PDB entry 5L52 | X-ray diffraction, 2.70 A resolution | chains Q and R of the 28 polymer chains in the assembly

# Chain Q
Protein: Proteasome subunit alpha type-4
Organism: Saccharomyces cerevisiae S288c
Notes: EC 3.4.25.1
Reference sequence: P40303 (PSA4_YEAST); residues -1 to 252 here correspond to UniProt positions 1-254 (UniProt number = residue number + 2)
Amino-acid sequence (254 residues; numbered -1 to 252; the number before each row is that of its first residue; numbers below 1 keep their minus sign (Met-1 is residue -1)):
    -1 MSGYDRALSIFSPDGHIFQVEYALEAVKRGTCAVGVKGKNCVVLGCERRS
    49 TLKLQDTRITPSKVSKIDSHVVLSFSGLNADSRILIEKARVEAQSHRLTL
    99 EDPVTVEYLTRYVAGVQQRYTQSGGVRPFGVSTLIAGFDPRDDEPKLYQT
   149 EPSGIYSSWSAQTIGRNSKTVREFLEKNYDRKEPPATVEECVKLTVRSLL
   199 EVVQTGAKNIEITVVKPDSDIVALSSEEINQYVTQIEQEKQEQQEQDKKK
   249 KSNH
Not modelled in the structure: -1 to 0, 241-252
UniProt features mapped onto this chain:
  - modified residue: Thr58 (Phosphothreonine)

# Chain R
Protein: Proteasome subunit alpha type-5
Organism: Saccharomyces cerevisiae S288c
Notes: EC 3.4.25.1
Reference sequence: P32379 (PSA5_YEAST); residues -7 to 252 here correspond to UniProt positions 1-260 (UniProt number = residue number + 8)
Amino-acid sequence (260 residues; each row starts with the number of its first residue; numbers below 1 keep their minus sign (Met-7 is residue -7)):
    -7 MFLTRSEYDRGVSTFSPEGRLFQVEYSLEAIKLGSTAIGIATKEGVVLGV
    43 EKRATSPLLESDSIEKIVEIDRHIGCAMSGLTADARSMIEHARTAAVTHN
    93 LYYDEDINVESLTQSVCDLALRFGEGASGEERLMSRPFGVALLIAGHDAD
   143 DGYQLFHAEPSGTFYRYNAKAIGSGSEGAQAELLNEWHSSLTLKEAELLV
   193 LKILKQVMEEKLDENNAQLSCITKQDGFKIYDNEKTAELIKELKEKEAAE
   243 SPEEADVEMS
Not modelled in the structure: -7 to 0, 118-124, 243-252

# How chain Q and chain R interact
Residue-residue contacts (63; chain Q residue first):
  Asp3(Q) - Glu117(R)
  Arg4(Q) - Glu117(R)
  Ala5(Q) - Val4(R)  hydrophobic
  Ala5(Q) - Glu117(R)
  Ala5(Q) - Ser127(R)
  Ser7(Q) - Ser127(R)
  Ser7(Q) - Arg128(R)
  Ile8(Q) - Asp1(R)
  Ile8(Q) - Gln15(R)
  Phe9(Q) - Gln15(R)
  Phe9(Q) - Tyr18(R)  hydrophobic
  Phe9(Q) - Ser19(R)
  Phe9(Q) - Ala22(R)  hydrophobic
  Phe9(Q) - Leu73(R)  hydrophobic
  Phe9(Q) - Arg128(R)
  Phe9(Q) - Pro129(R)
  Phe9(Q) - Gly131(R)
  Ser10(Q) - Tyr18(R)
  Pro11(Q) - Tyr18(R)  hydrophobic
  Pro11(Q) - Glu21(R)
  Asp12(Q) - Glu21(R)
  Gly13(Q) - Tyr18(R)
  Gly13(Q) - Glu21(R)
  Gly13(Q) - Ala22(R)
  His14(Q) - Leu25(R)
  Ile15(Q) - Leu73(R)  hydrophobic
  Ile15(Q) - Arg128(R)
  Lys35(Q) - Glu52(R)  salt bridge
  Gln116(Q) - Ala75(R)
  Gln116(Q) - Asp76(R)
  Gln116(Q) - Arg128(R)
  Thr119(Q) - Arg128(R)  hydrogen bond (backbone-side chain)
  Gln120(Q) - Met126(R)
  Gln120(Q) - Ser127(R)  hydrogen bond (backbone-backbone)
  Gln120(Q) - Arg128(R)
  Gln120(Q) - Phe130(R)
  Ser121(Q) - Ser127(R)
  Gly122(Q) - Ser127(R)
  Ser151(Q) - Ala75(R)
  Gly152(Q) - Ala75(R)
  Ile153(Q) - Thr74(R)
  Ile153(Q) - Ala75(R)
  Ser155(Q) - Leu51(R)
  Ser155(Q) - Ser55(R)
  Ser156(Q) - Leu51(R)
  Ser156(Q) - Glu52(R)  hydrogen bond
  Ser156(Q) - Ser55(R)  hydrogen bond (backbone-side chain)
  Trp157(Q) - Ser48(R)
  Trp157(Q) - Leu50(R)
  Trp157(Q) - Leu51(R)
  Trp157(Q) - Glu52(R)
  Ser158(Q) - Leu50(R)  hydrogen bond (backbone-backbone)
  Ser158(Q) - Glu52(R)  hydrogen bond
  Ala159(Q) - Leu50(R)
  Leu173(Q) - Leu50(R)  hydrophobic
  Glu174(Q) - Ser48(R)  hydrogen bond
  Glu174(Q) - Pro49(R)
  Glu174(Q) - Leu50(R)
  Tyr177(Q) - Leu50(R)  hydrophobic
  Arg179(Q) - Pro49(R)  hydrogen bond (side chain-backbone)
  Arg179(Q) - Leu50(R)
  Arg179(Q) - Leu51(R)  hydrogen bond (side chain-backbone)
  Arg179(Q) - Glu52(R)
Other interface residues (no listed pair), chain Q (31 interface residues in all): Arg170
Other interface residues (no listed pair), chain R (28 interface residues in all): Thr47, Ser53, Ser79

# In short
Chain Q and chain R form an interface of 31 and 28 residues respectively, with 9 hydrogen bonds and 1 salt
bridge. Polar contacts include Lys35(Q)-Glu52(R), Thr119(Q)-Arg128(R) and Ser156(Q)-Glu52(R).
Chain Q is Proteasome subunit alpha type-4 and chain R is Proteasome subunit alpha type-5, both from
Saccharomyces cerevisiae S288c; the structure, Yeast 20S proteasome in complex with epoxyketone inhibitor 14,
was determined by X-ray diffraction (same publication as 5L54, 5L55, 5L5A, 5L5B, 5L5D, 5L5E and 30 further
entries).
